PDB entry 5Y0C | X-ray diffraction, 2.09 A resolution | chains J and E of the 10 polymer chains in the assembly

== Chain J ==
Molecule: 146-nt DNA strand
Source organism: Homo sapiens
Sequence (146 nucleotides; row label = number of the first residue in the row):
   147 ATCAATATCC ACCTGCAGAT TCTACCAAAA GTGTATTTGG AAACTGCTCC ATCAAAAGGC
   207 ATGTTCAGCT GAATTCAGCT GAACATGCCT TTTGATGGAG CAGTTTCCAA ATACACTTTT
   267 GGTAGAATCT GCAGGTGGAT ATTGAT
Metal / ion sites: Mn2+ site 1: DG185, DG186; Mn2+ site 2 near DG217 (its only coordinating residue here); Mn2+ site 3 near DG267 (its only coordinating residue here); Mn2+ site 4 near DG280 (its only coordinating residue here)

== Chain E ==
Molecule: Histone H3.1
Source organism: Homo sapiens
UniProt: P68431 (H31_HUMAN); residues 0-135 here correspond to UniProt positions 1-136 (UniProt number = residue number + 1)
Chain sequence (139 residues; numbered -3 to 135; the number before each row is that of its first residue; numbers below 1 keep their minus sign (Gly-3 is residue -3)):
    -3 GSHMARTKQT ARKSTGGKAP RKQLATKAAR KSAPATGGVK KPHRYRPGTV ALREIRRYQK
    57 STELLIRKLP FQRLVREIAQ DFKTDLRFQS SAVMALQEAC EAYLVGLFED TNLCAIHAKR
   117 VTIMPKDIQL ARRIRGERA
Not modelled in the structure: -3 to 35, 135
Sequence notes: expression tag (-3 to -1)
Swiss-Prot annotation at these positions:
  - modified residue: Arg2 (Asymmetric dimethylarginine), Thr3 (Phosphothreonine), Lys4 (Allysine), Gln5 (5-glutamyl dopamine), Thr6 (Phosphothreonine), Arg8 (Citrulline), Lys9 (N6,N6,N6-trimethyllysine), Ser10 (ADP-ribosylserine), Thr11 (Phosphothreonine), Lys14 (N6-(2-hydroxyisobutyryl)lysine), Arg17 (Asymmetric dimethylarginine), Lys18 (N6-(2-hydroxyisobutyryl)lysine), Lys23 (N6-(2-hydroxyisobutyryl)lysine), Arg26 (Citrulline), Lys27 (N6,N6,N6-trimethyllysine), Ser28 (ADP-ribosylserine), Lys36 (N6,N6,N6-trimethyllysine), Lys37 (N6-methyllysine), Tyr41 (Phosphotyrosine), Lys56 (N6,N6,N6-trimethyllysine) and 8 more in UniProt
  - lipidation: Lys18 (N6-decanoyllysine)
Metal / ion sites: Mn2+: Asp77 (shared with 1 residue of chain D)
From the paper describing this entry:
  - disease-associated variants - E97K: decreased stability
  - disease-associated variants - E97K: abolished binding to H2A-H2B
  - disease-associated variants - E97K: decreased localization

== How chain J and chain E interact ==
Residue-residue contacts (25; chain J residue first):
  DC196(J) - Arg83(E)  phosphate contact
  DC196(J) - Phe84(E)  sugar contact
  DC196(J) - Gln85(E)  phosphate contact
  DA197(J) - Arg72(E)  salt bridge to the phosphate
  DA197(J) - Arg83(E)  phosphate contact
  DA197(J) - Phe84(E)  hydrogen bond to the phosphate
  DC206(J) - Arg63(E)  sugar contact
  DA207(J) - Arg63(E)  salt bridge to the phosphate
  DG214(J) - Pro43(E)  phosphate contact
  DC215(J) - Arg42(E)  salt bridge to the phosphate
  DC215(J) - Pro43(E)  sugar contact
  DT216(J) - Thr118(E)  hydrogen bond to the phosphate
  DG217(J) - Arg116(E)  phosphate contact
  DG217(J) - Val117(E)  hydrogen bond to the phosphate
  DG217(J) - Thr118(E)  hydrogen bond to the phosphate
  DG217(J) - Met120(E)  phosphate contact
  DA218(J) - Arg116(E)  phosphate contact
  DA218(J) - Met120(E)  phosphate contact
  DT289(J) - Tyr41(E)  phosphate contact
  DT289(J) - Thr45(E)  phosphate contact
  DG290(J) - Arg40(E)  sugar contact
  DG290(J) - Tyr41(E)  phosphate contact
  DG290(J) - Arg42(E)  hydrogen bond to the phosphate
  DG290(J) - Thr45(E)  hydrogen bond to the phosphate
  DT292(J) - Lys37(E)  salt bridge to the phosphate
Interface residues without a listed pair, chain E (18 interface residues in all): Leu82, Ser86, Lys115

== In short ==
Chain J and chain E form an interface of 12 and 18 residues respectively, with 6 hydrogen bonds and 4 salt
bridges. Polar pairs include DA197(J)-Phe84(E), DT216(J)-Thr118(E) and DG217(J)-Val117(E). DG185(J) and
DG186(J) coordinate Mn2+ site 1. The paper reports that E97K of chain E reduces stability; E97K of chain E
abolishes binding to H2A-H2B.
Chain J is a 146-nt DNA strand and chain E is Histone H3.1, both from Homo sapiens; the structure, Crystal
Structure of the human nucleosome at 2.09 angstrom resolution, was determined by X-ray diffraction together
with 5Y0D from the same study.
